Entry 8APB (electron microscopy, 3.80 A resolution); this record covers chains B1 and F1 of the 42 polymer chains in the assembly.

# Chain B1
Protein: ATP synthase subunit alpha, mitochondrial
Source organism: Trypanosoma brucei brucei
Reference sequence: Q9GS23 (ATPA_TRYBB); residues 1-584 here = UniProt positions 1-584
Chain sequence (584 residues; row label = number of the first residue in the row):
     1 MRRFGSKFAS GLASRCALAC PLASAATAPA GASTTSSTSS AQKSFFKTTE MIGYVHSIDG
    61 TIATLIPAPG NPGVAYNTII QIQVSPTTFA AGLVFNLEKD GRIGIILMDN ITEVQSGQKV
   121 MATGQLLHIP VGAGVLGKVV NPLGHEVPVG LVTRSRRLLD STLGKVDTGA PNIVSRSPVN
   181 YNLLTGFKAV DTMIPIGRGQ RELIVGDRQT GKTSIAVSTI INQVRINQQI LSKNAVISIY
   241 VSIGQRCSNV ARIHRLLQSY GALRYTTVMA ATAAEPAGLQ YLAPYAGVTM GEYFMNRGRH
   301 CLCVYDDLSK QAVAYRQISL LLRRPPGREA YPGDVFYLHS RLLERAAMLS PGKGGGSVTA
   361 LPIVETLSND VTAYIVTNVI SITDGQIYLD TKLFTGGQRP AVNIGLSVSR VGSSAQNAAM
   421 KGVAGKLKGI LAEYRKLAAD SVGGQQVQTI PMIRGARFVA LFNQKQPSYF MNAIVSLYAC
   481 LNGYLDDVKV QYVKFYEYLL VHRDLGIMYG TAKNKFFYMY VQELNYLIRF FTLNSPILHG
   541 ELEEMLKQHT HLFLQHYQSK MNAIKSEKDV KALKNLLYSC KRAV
Not modelled in the structure: 1-45, 152-160, 439-445
Metal / ion sites: Mg2+: Thr213 (together with ATP)
Small-molecule neighbours:
  - ATP (adenosine-5'-triphosphate), molecule 1: Asp207, Arg208, Gln209, Thr210, Gly211, Lys212, Thr213, Ser214, Gln245, Glu365, Phe394, Arg399, Pro400, Gln464, Lys465
  - ATP, molecule 2: Ile380, Ser381, Val408, Arg410
Curated features (UniProtKB/Swiss-Prot):
  - binding site (ATP): Asp207 to Ser214, Gln464
  - site: Leu159, Asp160 (Cleavage), Ser407 (Required for activity)

# Chain F1
Protein: ATP synthase subunit beta, mitochondrial
Source organism: Trypanosoma brucei brucei
Notes: EC 7.1.2.2
Reference sequence: Q9GPE9 (ATPB_TRYBB); numbering as in UniProt (aligned over 1-519)
Chain sequence (519 residues; row label = number of the first residue in the row):
     1 MLTRFRSAVL RGAVSITGAR AASTAPVADH KGRVGHVSQV IGAVVDVHFA DGVPPVLTAL
    61 DVVDKLGRDE PLTLEIVQHL DAHTGRCIAM QTTDLLKLKA KVVSTGGNIS VPVGRETLGR
   121 IFNVLGDAID QRGPVGEKLR MPIHAVAPKL ADQAAEDAVL TTGIKVIDLI LPYCKGGKIG
   181 LFGGAGVGKT VIIMELINNV AKGHGGFSVF AGVGERTREG TDLYLEMMQS KVIDLKGESK
   241 CVLVYGQMNE PPGARARVAQ SALTMAEYFR DVEGQDVLLF IDNIFRFTQA NSEVSALLGR
   301 IPAAVGYQPT LAEDLGQLQE RITSTTKGSI TSVQAVYVPA DDITDPAPAT TFSHLDATTV
   361 LDRAVAESGI YPAVNPLECA SRIMDPDVIS VDHYNVAQDV VQMLTKYREL QDIIAVLGID
   421 ELSEEDKLIV DRARKLVKFL SQPFQVAEVF TGMTGHYVQL DDTIDSFSGL LMGTYDQVPE
   481 MAFYMVGGIN SVLEKAKKMA EEAAELEKMR RARVAQASS
Not modelled in the structure: 1-25, 515-519
Metal / ion sites: Mg2+: Thr190 (together with ATP)
Small-molecule neighbours:
  - ATP (adenosine-5'-triphosphate), molecule 1: Gly184, Ala185, Gly186, Val187, Gly188, Lys189, Thr190, Val191, Glu215, Arg216, Tyr337, Tyr371, Phe444, Ala447, Phe450, Thr451
  - ATP, molecule 2: Ser381, Arg382, Met384, Tyr394
Curated features (UniProtKB/Swiss-Prot):
  - binding site (ATP): Gly184 to Val191, Arg216

# Interface between chain B1 and chain F1
Residue-residue contacts - 81 pairs, chain B1 then chain F1:
  Pro72(B1) with Lys97(F1)
  Gly73(B1) with Lys97(F1)
  Ala75(B1) with Leu96(F1); Lys97(F1)
  Tyr76(B1) with Gly42(F1), hydrogen bond (side chain-backbone); Thr93(F1); Leu95(F1), hydrogen bond (backbone-backbone); Leu96(F1), hydrogen bond (backbone-backbone)
  Asn77(B1) with Asp94(F1), hydrogen bond
  Thr78(B1) with Leu95(F1)
  Asn96(B1) with Val40(F1); Ile41(F1)
  Leu97(B1) with Gln39(F1); Val40(F1), hydrogen bond (backbone-backbone); Leu96(F1)
  Glu98(B1) with Leu98(F1)
  Lys99(B1) with Ser38(F1); Gln39(F1); Thr84(F1)
  Leu126(B1) with Leu95(F1), hydrophobic
  Ala170(B1) with Asn249(F1)
  Asn172(B1) with Ile129(F1)
  Ile173(B1) with Ile129(F1), hydrophobic; Thr217(F1); Gly220(F1); Thr221(F1), hydrogen bond (backbone-side chain)
  Val174(B1) with Ile129(F1); Asp130(F1); Gln131(F1)
  Ser175(B1) with Gln131(F1)
  Arg176(B1) with Thr217(F1)
  Pro178(B1) with Leu225(F1), hydrophobic
  Arg201(B1) with Arg216(F1)
  Pro325(B1) with Ala296(F1), hydrophobic; Pro302(F1), hydrophobic
  Pro326(B1) with Val305(F1); Gly306(F1)
  Gly327(B1) with Val305(F1)
  Arg328(B1) with Val305(F1); Pro339(F1); Asp342(F1), salt bridge; Asp345(F1), salt bridge
  Gly333(B1) with Glu293(F1)
  Asp334(B1) with Glu293(F1)
  Phe336(B1) with Arg286(F1); Gln289(F1)
  Tyr337(B1) with Met248(F1); Asn249(F1); Glu250(F1); Pro251(F1); Arg255(F1); Glu293(F1)
  Ser340(B1) with Met248(F1)
  Glu344(B1) with Arg216(F1); Thr217(F1), hydrogen bond; Met248(F1); Asn249(F1)
  Thr372(B1) with Ala340(F1); Asp341(F1)
  Thr377(B1) with Ala185(F1); Tyr337(F1), hydrogen bond; Ala340(F1)
  Asn378(B1) with Tyr337(F1)
  Ile380(B1) with Ala185(F1), hydrophobic; Arg216(F1), hydrogen bond (backbone-side chain)
  Ser381(B1) with Arg216(F1), hydrogen bond (backbone-side chain); Met248(F1); Arg286(F1), hydrogen bond; Tyr337(F1)
  Ile382(B1) with Arg216(F1), hydrogen bond (backbone-side chain); Met248(F1), hydrophobic
  Thr383(B1) with Arg216(F1), hydrogen bond (backbone-side chain)
  Asp384(B1) with Arg216(F1); Arg218(F1), salt bridge
  Ser409(B1) with Phe450(F1)
  Arg410(B1) with Gly186(F1); Arg216(F1); Phe450(F1)
  Ser413(B1) with Val449(F1)
  Lys428(B1) with Val449(F1); Phe450(F1), hydrogen bond (side chain-backbone)
Other interface residues (no listed pair), chain B1 (50 interface residues in all): Asn71, Val74, Phe95, Gly124, Asp167, Pro171, Val371, Tyr374, Val411
Other interface residues (no listed pair), chain F1 (51 interface residues in all): Lys99, Ile121, Glu215, Tyr224, Tyr245, Arg363, Thr451, Gly452

# Overview
The interface between chain B1 and chain F1 involves 50 residues on one side and 51 on the other, with 14
hydrogen bonds and 3 salt bridges. Among the polar pairs are Arg328(B1)-Asp342(F1), Arg328(B1)-Asp345(F1) and
Asp384(B1)-Arg218(F1).
Here chain B1 is ATP synthase subunit alpha, mitochondrial and chain F1 is ATP synthase subunit beta,
mitochondrial, both from Trypanosoma brucei brucei. Entry 8APB (rotational state 1b of the Trypanosoma brucei
mitochondrial ATP synthase dimer) was determined by electron microscopy, deposited together with 8AP6, 8AP7,
8AP8, 8AP9, 8APA, 8APC and 7 further entries.
